PDB entry 8GPN | electron microscopy, 3.20 A resolution | chains E and I of the 11 polymer chains in the assembly

== Chain E ==
Name: Histone H3.2
Source organism: Xenopus laevis
Notes: engineered mutation(s): K79 dimethylation
UniProtKB: P84233 (H32_XENLA); residues 0-135 here correspond to UniProt positions 1-136 (UniProt number = residue number + 1)
Chain sequence (136 residues; numbered 0 to 135; the number before each row is that of its first residue; numbering starts at 0):
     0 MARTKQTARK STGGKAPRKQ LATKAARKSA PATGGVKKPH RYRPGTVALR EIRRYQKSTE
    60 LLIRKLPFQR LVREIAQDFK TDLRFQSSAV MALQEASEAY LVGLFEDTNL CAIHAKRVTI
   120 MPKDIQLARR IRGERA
Not modelled in the structure: 0-36, 135
Modified residues: Lys79 (N-dimethyl-lysine; MLY)

== Chain I ==
Molecule: 177-nt DNA strand
Sequence (177 nucleotides; numbered -14 to 162; the number before each row is that of its first residue; numbers below 1 keep their minus sign (DA-14 is residue -14)):
   -14 ATCCATCCGG ATCCCCTGGA GAATCCCGGT GCCGAGGCCG CTCAATTGGT CGTAGACAGC
    46 TCTAGCACCG CTTAAACGCA CGTACGCGCT GTCCCCCGCG TTTTAACCGC CAAGGGGATT
   106 ACTCCCTAGT CTCCAGGCAC GTGTCACATA TATACATCCT GTTCCAGTGC CGGAGAT
Not modelled in the structure: -14 to 1, 148-162

== How chain E and chain I interact ==
Contacting residue pairs (22; chain E residue first):
  His39(E) - DG6(I)  hydrogen bond to the sugar
  Arg40(E) - DG83(I)  hydrogen bond to the sugar
  Arg40(E) - DC84(I)  sugar contact
  Tyr41(E) - DG6(I)  hydrogen bond to the base
  Tyr41(E) - DA7(I)  hydrogen bond to the sugar
  Tyr41(E) - DC84(I)  phosphate contact
  Pro43(E) - DC82(I)  phosphate contact
  Pro43(E) - DG83(I)  phosphate contact
  Val46(E) - DG83(I)  phosphate contact
  Ala47(E) - DG83(I)  hydrogen bond to the phosphate
  Arg49(E) - DA7(I)  phosphate contact
  Arg49(E) - DA8(I)  salt bridge to the phosphate
  Arg52(E) - DT9(I)  phosphate contact
  Arg52(E) - DC10(I)  salt bridge to the phosphate
  Arg63(E) - DA91(I)  phosphate contact
  Arg63(E) - DC92(I)  salt bridge to the phosphate
  Lys64(E) - DC92(I)  hydrogen bond to the phosphate
  Leu65(E) - DA91(I)  phosphate contact
  Leu65(E) - DC92(I)  hydrogen bond to the phosphate
  Pro66(E) - DA91(I)  phosphate contact
  Arg69(E) - DA91(I)  salt bridge to the phosphate
  Arg83(E) - DG101(I)  salt bridge to the phosphate
Other interface residues (no listed pair), chain E (16 interface residues in all): Arg42, Glu50
Other interface residues (no listed pair), chain I (13 interface residues in all): DG4, DG100

== Summary ==
16 residues of chain E face 13 of chain I across their interface, with 7 hydrogen bonds and 5 salt bridges.
Polar contacts include Tyr41(E)-DG6(I), His39(E)-DG6(I) and Arg40(E)-DG83(I).
Here chain E is Histone H3.2 (Xenopus laevis) and chain I is a 177-nt DNA strand. Entry 8GPN (Human menin in
complex with H3K79Me2 nucleosome) was determined by electron microscopy.
